PDB entry 6O9Z | electron microscopy, 3.03 A resolution | chains C and D of the 12 polymer chains in the assembly

# Chain C (and D)
Protein: Translation initiation factor eIF-2B subunit beta
Source organism: Homo sapiens
Notes: chain D of this document is another copy of the same molecule, construct and numbering; everything in this record applies to it too
UniProt: P49770 (EI2BB_HUMAN); residue numbers follow UniProt; this construct covers 2-351
Amino-acid sequence (368 residues; each row starts with the number of its first residue; numbers below 1 keep their minus sign (Met-16 is residue -16)):
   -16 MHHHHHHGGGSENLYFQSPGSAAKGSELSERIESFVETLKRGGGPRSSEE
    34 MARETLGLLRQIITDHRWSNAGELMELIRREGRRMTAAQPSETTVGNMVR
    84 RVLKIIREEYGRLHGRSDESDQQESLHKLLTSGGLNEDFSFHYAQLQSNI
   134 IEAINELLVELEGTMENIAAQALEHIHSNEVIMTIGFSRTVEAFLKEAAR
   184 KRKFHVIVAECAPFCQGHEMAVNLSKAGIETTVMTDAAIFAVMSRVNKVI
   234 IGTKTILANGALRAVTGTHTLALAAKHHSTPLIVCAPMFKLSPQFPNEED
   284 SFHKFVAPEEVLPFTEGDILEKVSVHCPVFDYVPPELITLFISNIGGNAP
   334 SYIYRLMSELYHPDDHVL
Not modelled in the structure: -16 to 7, 99-125 (chain D: -16 to 7, 99-124)
Sequence notes: initiating methionine (-16); expression tag (-15 to 1)
Swiss-Prot annotation at these positions:
  - natural variant: Val85 (V85E: In VWM2), Ala127 (A127V: Found in a patient with Rett syndrome-like phenotype; uncertain significance), Ser171 (S171F: In VWM2), Pro196 (P196S: In VWM2), Gly200 (G200V: In VWM2), Glu213 (E213G: In VWM2), Cys268 (C268Y: In VWM2), Lys273 (K273R: In VWM2), Val316 (V316D: In VWM2), Gly329 (G329V: In VWM2)
Reported in the primary citation:
  - mutagenesis - N132D: increased catalytic activity with Eukaryotic translation initiation factor 2 subunit 1

# How chain C and chain D interact
Contacting residue pairs (5; chain C residue first):
  His160(C) - Arg228(D)
  Arg228(C) - His160(D)
  His260(C) - Ser262(D)  hydrogen bond (backbone-side chain)
  His261(C) - His261(D)
  Ser262(C) - His260(D)  hydrogen bond (side chain-backbone)

# In short
Chain C and chain D each contribute 5 residues to their interface; the contacts include 2 hydrogen bonds. The
hydrogen-bonded pair is His260(C)-Ser262(D). The paper reports that N132D of chain C increases catalytic
activity with Eukaryotic translation initiation factor 2 subunit 1.
Chain C and chain D are both Translation initiation factor eIF-2B subunit beta (Homo sapiens); the structure,
Electron cryo-microscopy of the eukaryotic translation initiation factor 2B bound to eukaryotic translation
initiation factor 2 ..., was determined by electron microscopy, deposited together with 6O81 and 6O85.
